Entry 6K0T (X-ray diffraction, 1.84 A resolution); this record covers chains A and B.

[Chain A]
Name: Peroxisome proliferator-activated receptor gamma
Source organism: Homo sapiens
UniProt: P37231 (PPARG_HUMAN); residues 195-477 here correspond to UniProt positions 223-505 (UniProt number = residue number + 28)
Sequence (287 residues; each row starts with the number of its first residue):
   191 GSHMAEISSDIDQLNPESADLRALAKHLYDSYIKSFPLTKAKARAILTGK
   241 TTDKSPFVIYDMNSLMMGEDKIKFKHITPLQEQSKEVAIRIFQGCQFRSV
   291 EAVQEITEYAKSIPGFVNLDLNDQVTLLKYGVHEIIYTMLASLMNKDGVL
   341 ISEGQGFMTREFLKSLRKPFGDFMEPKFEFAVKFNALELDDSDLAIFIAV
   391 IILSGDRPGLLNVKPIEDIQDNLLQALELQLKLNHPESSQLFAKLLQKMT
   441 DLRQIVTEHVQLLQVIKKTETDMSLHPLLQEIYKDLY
Disordered / not traced: 191-204, 263-274
Differences from the reference sequence: expression tag (191-194)
Modified positions: Cys285 (s,S-(2-hydroxyethyl)thiocysteine; CME)
Ligand contacts: CTU (3-[(1E)-1-[8-[(8-chloranyl-2-cyclopropyl-imidazo[1,2-a]pyridin-3-yl)methyl]-3-fluoranyl-6H-benzo[c][1]benzoxepin-11-ylidene]ethyl]-4H-1,2,4-oxadiazol-5-one): Ile279, Phe282, Gln283, Cys285, Gln286, Ser289, His323, Ile326, Tyr327, Leu330, Val339, Ile341, Leu353, Phe360, Phe363, Met364, His449, Leu452, Leu453, Ile456, Met463, Leu465, Leu469, Tyr473
UniProt features mapped onto this chain:
  - motif: Pro467 to Asp475 (9aaTAD)
  - binding site (rosiglitazone): Gln286 to Ser289, His323, His449, Tyr473
  - cross-link: Lys224 (Glycyl lysine isopeptide (Lys-Gly) (interchain with G-Cter in ubiquitin))
From the paper describing this entry:
  - binding site for CTU: Tyr473
  - post-translational modification sites: Cys285

[Chain B]
Name: Peroxisome proliferator-activated receptor gamma coactivator 1-alpha
Sequence (12 residues; each row starts with the number of its first residue):
   139 EEPSLLKKLLLA
Disordered / not traced: 139-140

[Chain A / chain B interface]
Contacting residue pairs (19):
  Val293(A) - Leu144(B)  hydrophobic
  Thr297(A) - Leu147(B)
  Lys301(A) - Leu147(B)  hydrogen bond (side chain-backbone)
  Lys301(A) - Leu148(B)  hydrogen bond (side chain-backbone)
  Lys301(A) - Ala150(B)  hydrogen bond (side chain-backbone)
  Phe306(A) - Leu148(B)  hydrophobic
  Leu311(A) - Lys145(B)
  Leu311(A) - Leu149(B)  hydrophobic
  Asn312(A) - Lys145(B)  hydrogen bond
  Gln314(A) - Leu148(B)
  Val315(A) - Leu144(B)  hydrophobic
  Val315(A) - Lys145(B)
  Val315(A) - Leu148(B)  hydrophobic
  Leu318(A) - Leu148(B)  hydrophobic
  Pro467(A) - Leu143(B)  hydrophobic
  Leu468(A) - Leu143(B)
  Glu471(A) - Ser142(B)  hydrogen bond
  Glu471(A) - Leu143(B)  hydrogen bond (side chain-backbone)
  Glu471(A) - Leu144(B)  hydrogen bond (side chain-backbone)
Other interface residues (no listed pair), chain A (15 interface residues in all): Gln294, Lys319, Ile472

[Overview]
15 residues of chain A face 8 of chain B across their interface; the contacts include 7 hydrogen bonds. Among
the polar pairs are Lys301(A)-Leu147(B), Lys301(A)-Leu148(B) and Lys301(A)-Ala150(B). Bound to chain A:
compound CTU. From UniProt: 7 rosiglitazone-binding residues on chain A. The paper reports a binding site for
CTU at Tyr473(A); a modification site at Cys285(A).
Here chain A is Peroxisome proliferator-activated receptor gamma (Homo sapiens) and chain B is Peroxisome
proliferator-activated receptor gamma coactivator 1-alpha. Entry 6K0T (Crystal Structure of PPARgamma Ligand
Binding Domain in complex with dibenzooxepine derivative compound-17) was determined by X-ray diffraction.
